Entry 4PJD (X-ray diffraction, 2.78 A resolution); this record covers chains E and F of the 4 polymer chains in the assembly.

# Chain E
Molecule: TCR-alpha
From: Homo sapiens
Chain sequence (205 residues; each row starts with the number of its first residue; numbers below 1 keep their minus sign (His-1 is residue -1)):
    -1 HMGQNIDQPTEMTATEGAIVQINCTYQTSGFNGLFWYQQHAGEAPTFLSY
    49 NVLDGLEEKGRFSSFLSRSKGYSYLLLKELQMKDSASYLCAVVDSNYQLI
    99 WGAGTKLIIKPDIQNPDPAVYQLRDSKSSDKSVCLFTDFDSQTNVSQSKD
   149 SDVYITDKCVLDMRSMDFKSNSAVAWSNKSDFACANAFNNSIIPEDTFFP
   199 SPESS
Unresolved in the structure: -1 to 1, 123-129, 177-178, 199-203
Disulfides: Cys22-Cys88, Cys132-Cys182

# Chain F
Molecule: TCR-beta
From: Homo sapiens
Chain sequence (245 residues; numbered -1 to 243; the number before each row is that of its first residue; numbers below 1 keep their minus sign (His-1 is residue -1)):
    -1 HMNAGVTQTPKFQVLKTGQSMTLQCAQDMNHNSMYWYRQDPGMGLRLIYY
    49 SASEGTTDKGEVPNGYNVSRLNKREFSLRLESAAPSQTSVYFCASSPPGG
    99 TDTQYFGEGSRLTVLEDLKNVFPPEVAVFEPSEAEISHTQKATLVCLATG
   149 FYPDHVELSWWVNGKEVHSGVCTDPQPLKEQPALNDSRYALSSRLRVSAT
   199 FWQNPRNHFRCQVQFYGLSENDEWTQDRAKPVTQIVSAEAWGRAD
Unresolved in the structure: -1 to 2, 204-205, 238-243
Disulfides: Cys23-Cys91, Cys144-Cys209
From the paper describing this entry:
  - conformationally variable residues (loop rearrangement): Gly97
  - binding site for the ligand 2LJ: Gly97

# Interface between chain E and chain F
Contacting residue pairs - 74 pairs, chain E then chain F:
  Asn30(E) - Thr99(F)
  Phe33(E) - Thr99(F)
  Phe33(E) - Thr101(F)
  Tyr35(E) - Thr101(F)
  Tyr35(E) - Gln102(F)  hydrogen bond (side chain-backbone)
  Tyr35(E) - Phe104(F)  hydrophobic
  Gln37(E) - Gln37(F)  hydrogen bond
  Gln37(E) - Phe90(F)
  Glu41(E) - Phe90(F)
  Ala42(E) - Phe90(F)  hydrophobic
  Ala42(E) - Gly105(F)
  Pro43(E) - Phe90(F)
  Pro43(E) - Phe104(F)
  Phe45(E) - Thr101(F)
  Tyr48(E) - Thr99(F)
  Val91(E) - Gly98(F)
  Val91(E) - Thr99(F)
  Tyr95(E) - Gly98(F)
  Tyr95(E) - Thr99(F)
  Leu97(E) - Gln102(F)
  Trp99(E) - Tyr35(F)  hydrogen bond
  Trp99(E) - Gly42(F)
  Trp99(E) - Leu43(F)
  Trp99(E) - Phe104(F)  hydrophobic
  Gly100(E) - Gly42(F)
  Ala101(E) - Gly40(F)
  Ala101(E) - Met41(F)
  Ala101(E) - Gly42(F)
  Asp115(E) - His136(F)  salt bridge
  Tyr119(E) - Ser130(F)
  Tyr119(E) - Ala132(F)
  Tyr119(E) - Glu133(F)
  Tyr119(E) - His136(F)
  Tyr119(E) - Thr137(F)
  Gln120(E) - Ser130(F)
  Leu121(E) - Phe127(F)
  Leu121(E) - Glu128(F)
  Arg122(E) - Phe127(F)
  Arg122(E) - Glu128(F)
  Val131(E) - Phe127(F)  hydrophobic
  Leu133(E) - Thr141(F)
  Asp136(E) - Thr137(F)
  Asp136(E) - Arg194(F)  salt bridge
  Tyr152(E) - Leu176(F)  hydrophobic
  Tyr152(E) - Glu178(F)  hydrogen bond (side chain-backbone)
  Ile153(E) - Leu176(F)
  Thr154(E) - Asp172(F)
  Thr154(E) - Ser190(F)
  Thr154(E) - Arg192(F)  hydrogen bond
  Asp155(E) - Arg192(F)
  Cys157(E) - Cys170(F)  disulfide
  Cys157(E) - Thr171(F)
  Cys157(E) - Arg192(F)
  Val158(E) - Cys170(F)
  Leu159(E) - Gly168(F)
  Leu159(E) - Cys170(F)  hydrophobic
  Leu159(E) - Arg194(F)
  Asp160(E) - Ser167(F)  hydrogen bond (backbone-side chain)
  Asp160(E) - Gly168(F)  hydrogen bond (backbone-backbone)
  Met161(E) - Lys139(F)
  Met161(E) - Ser167(F)
  Met161(E) - Arg194(F)
  Arg162(E) - Ser167(F)  hydrogen bond (backbone-side chain)
  Phe166(E) - Lys139(F)
  Phe166(E) - Arg194(F)
  Ser168(E) - Arg194(F)  hydrogen bond
  Ser170(E) - Arg192(F)  hydrogen bond
  Val172(E) - Ser190(F)
  Val172(E) - Arg192(F)
  Trp174(E) - Leu145(F)  hydrophobic
  Trp174(E) - Leu176(F)  hydrophobic
  Trp174(E) - Ala188(F)  hydrophobic
  Phe196(E) - His136(F)
  Pro198(E) - Ala132(F)  hydrophobic
Also at the interface, not in a pair above, chain E (45 interface residues in all): Ser130, Thr135, Ser149, Ser163, Ala171
Also at the interface, not in a pair above, chain F (40 interface residues in all): Asp100, Glu106, Val143, Thr147, Val169, Val195
Cross-chain cystine bridges: Cys157(E)-Cys170(F)

# Summary
The interface between chain E and chain F involves 45 residues on one side and 40 on the other; the contacts
include 1 disulfide bond, 10 hydrogen bonds and 2 salt bridges. Polar pairs include Asp115(E)-His136(F),
Asp136(E)-Arg194(F) and Tyr35(E)-Gln102(F). From the paper: a binding site for the ligand 2LJ at Gly97(F);
conformational variability at Gly97(F).
Chain E is TCR-alpha and chain F is TCR-beta, both from Homo sapiens; the structure, Structure of human
MR1-5-OP-RU in complex with human MAIT C-C10 TCR, was determined by X-ray diffraction, deposited together with
4PJ5, 4PJ7, 4PJ8, 4PJ9, 4PJA, 4PJB and 7 further entries.
